PDB entry 2VBJ | X-ray diffraction, 1.95 A resolution | chains A and E of the 4 polymer chains in the assembly

# Chain A
Molecule: DNA endonuclease I-crei
From: Chlamydomonas reinhardtii
Notes: EC 3.1.-.-
UniProtKB: P05725 (DNE1_CHLRE); residue numbers follow UniProt; this construct covers 2-153
Sequence (152 residues; row label = number of the first residue in the row):
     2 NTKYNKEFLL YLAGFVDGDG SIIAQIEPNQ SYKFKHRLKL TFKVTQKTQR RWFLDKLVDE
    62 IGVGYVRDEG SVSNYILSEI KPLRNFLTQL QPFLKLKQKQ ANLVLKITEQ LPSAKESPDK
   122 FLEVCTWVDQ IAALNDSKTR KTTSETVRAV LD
Construct notes: conflict Glu28 (Lys in P05725), Arg38 (Gln in P05725), Lys40 (Ser in P05725), Thr42 (Ala in P05725), Lys44 (Gln in P05725), Glu70 (Arg in P05725), Asn75 (Asp in P05725), Arg85 (His in P05725), Thr109 (Ile in P05725), Glu110 (Trp in P05725), Gln111 (Arg in P05725)
Bound ions: Ca2+ site 1: Gly19 (shared with 1 residue of chain B; 1 residue of chain C; DA14(E) of chain E); Ca2+ site 2: Asp20 (shared with 1 residue of chain B; 1 residue of chain C; DA15(E) of chain E)

# Chain E
Molecule: 24-nt DNA strand
Sequence (24 nucleotides; row label = number of the first residue in the row):
     1 TTAGGATCCT TCAAAAAAGG CAGA
Bound ions: Ca2+ site 1: DA14 (shared with Gly19(A) of chain A; 1 residue of chain B; 1 residue of chain C); Ca2+ site 2: DA15 (shared with Asp20(A) of chain A; 1 residue of chain B; 1 residue of chain C)

# How chain A and chain E interact
Contacting residue pairs - 25 pairs, chain A then chain E:
  Asp20(A) - DA15(E)  phosphate contact
  Ser32(A) - DT1(E)  sugar contact
  Ser32(A) - DT2(E)  base contact
  Tyr33(A) - DT2(E)  phosphate contact
  Tyr33(A) - DA3(E)  hydrogen bond to the base
  Lys34(A) - DT2(E)  hydrogen bond to the phosphate
  Arg38(A) - DA3(E)  hydrogen bond to the base
  Arg38(A) - DG4(E)  hydrogen bond to the base
  Arg38(A) - DG5(E)  base contact
  Lys40(A) - DG5(E)  hydrogen bond to the base
  Lys40(A) - DA6(E)  base contact
  Tyr66(A) - DG5(E)  sugar contact
  Tyr66(A) - DA6(E)  phosphate contact
  Arg68(A) - DA6(E)  sugar contact
  Arg68(A) - DT7(E)  salt bridge to the phosphate
  Glu70(A) - DC8(E)  hydrogen bond to the base
  Ser79(A) - DG4(E)  phosphate contact
  Ser79(A) - DG5(E)  phosphate contact
  Glu80(A) - DG4(E)  phosphate contact
  Ile81(A) - DG4(E)  hydrogen bond to the phosphate
  Asp137(A) - DA13(E)  phosphate contact
  Lys139(A) - DT11(E)  phosphate contact
  Lys139(A) - DC12(E)  hydrogen bond to the phosphate
  Lys139(A) - DA13(E)  salt bridge to the phosphate
  Thr140(A) - DT10(E)  sugar contact
Also at the interface, not in a pair above, chain E (14 interface residues in all): DC9

# Overview
The interface between chain A and chain E involves 15 residues on one side and 14 on the other; the contacts
include 8 hydrogen bonds and 2 salt bridges. Polar contacts include Tyr33(A)-DA3(E), Arg38(A)-DA3(E) and
Arg38(A)-DG4(E).
Here chain A is DNA endonuclease I-crei (Chlamydomonas reinhardtii) and chain E is a 24-nt DNA strand. Entry
2VBJ (Molecular basis of human XPC gene recognition and cleavage by engineered homing endonuclease
heterodimers) was determined by X-ray diffraction, deposited together with 2VBL, 2VBN and 2VBO.
